Entry 8WID (electron microscopy, 3.50 A resolution); this record covers chains a and e of the 23 polymer chains in the assembly.

== Chain a ==
Molecule: 16S rRNA
Source organism: Mycolicibacterium smegmatis MC2 155
Sequence (1516 nucleotides; row label = number of the first residue in the row):
     7 UUUGGAGAGUUUGAUCCUGGCUCAGGACGAACGCUGGCGGCGUGCUUAAC
    57 ACAUGCAAGUCGAACGGAAAGGCCCUUUCGGGGGUACUCGAGUGGCGAAC
   107 GGGUGAGUAACACGUGGGUGAUCUGCCCUGCACUUUGGGAUAAGCCUGGG
   157 AAACUGGGUCUAAUACCGAAUACACCCUGCUGGUCGCAUGGCCUGGUAGG
   207 GGAAAGCUUUUGCGGUGUGGGAUGGGCCCGCGGCCUAUCAGCUUGUUGGU
   257 GGGGUGAUGGCCUACCAAGGCGACGACGGGUAGCCGGCCUGAGAGGGUGA
   307 CCGGCCACACUGGGACUGAGAUACGGCCCAGACUCCUACGGGAGGCAGCA
   357 GUGGGGAAUAUUGCACAAUGGGCGCAAGCCUGAUGCAGCGACGCCGCGUG
   407 AGGGAUGACGGCCUUCGGGUUGUAAACCUCUUUCAGCACAGACGAAGCGC
   457 AAGUGACGGUAUGUGCAGAAGAAGGACCGGCCAACUACGUGCCAGCAGCC
   507 GCGGUAAUACGUAGGGUCCGAGCGUUGUCCGGAAUUACUGGGCGUAAAGA
   557 GCUCGUAGGUGGUUUGUCGCGUUGUUCGUGAAAACUCACAGCUUAACUGU
   607 GGGCGUGCGGGCGAUACGGGCAGACUAGAGUACUGCAGGGGAGACUGGAA
   657 UUCCUGGUGUAGCGGUGGAAUGCGCAGAUAUCAGGAGGAACACCGGUGGC
   707 GAAGGCGGGUCUCUGGGCAGUAACUGACGCUGAGGAGCGAAAGCGUGGGG
   757 AGCGAACAGGAUUAGAUACCCUGGUAGUCCACGCCGUAAACGGUGGGUAC
   807 UAGGUGUGGGUUUCCUUCCUUGGGAUCCGUGCCGUAGCUAACGCAUUAAG
   857 UACCCCGCCUGGGGAGUACGGCCGCAAGGCUAAAACUCAAAGGAAUUGAC
   907 GGGGGCCCGCACAAGCGGCGGAGCAUGUGGAUUAAUUCGAUGCAACGCGA
   957 AGAACCUUACCUGGGUUUGACAUGCACAGGACGCCGGCAGAGAUGUCGGU
  1007 UCCCUUGUGGCCUGUGUGCAGGUGGUGCAUGGCUGUCGUCAGCUCGUGUC
  1057 GUGAGAUGUUGGGUUAAGUCCCGCAACGAGCGCAACCCUUGUCUCAUGUU
  1107 GCCAGCACGUUAUGGUGGGGACUCGUGAGAGACUGCCGGGGUCAACUCGG
  1157 AGGAAGGUGGGGAUGACGUCAAGUCAUCAUGCCCCUUAUGUCCAGGGCUU
  1207 CACACAUGCUACAAUGGCCGGUACAAAGGGCUGCGAUGCCGUGAGGUGGA
  1257 GCGAAUCCUUUCAAAGCCGGUCUCAGUUCGGAUCGGGGUCUGCAACUCGA
  1307 CCCCGUGAAGUCGGAGUCGCUAGUAAUCGCAGAUCAGCAACGCUGCGGUG
  1357 AAUACGUUCCCGGGCCUUGUACACACCGCCCGUCACGUCAUGAAAGUCGG
  1407 UAACACCCGAAGCCGGUGGCCUAACCCUUGUGGAGGGAGCCGUCGAAGGU
  1457 GGGAUCGGCGAUUGGGACGAAGUCGUAACAAGGUAGCCGUACCGGAAGGU
  1507 GCGGCUGGAUCACCUC
Not modelled in the structure: 7

== Chain e ==
Molecule: 30S ribosomal protein S4
Source organism: Mycolicibacterium smegmatis MC2 155
UniProt: A0QSL7 (RS4_MYCS2); residue numbers follow UniProt; this construct covers 1-201
Amino-acid sequence (201 residues; row label = number of the first residue in the row):
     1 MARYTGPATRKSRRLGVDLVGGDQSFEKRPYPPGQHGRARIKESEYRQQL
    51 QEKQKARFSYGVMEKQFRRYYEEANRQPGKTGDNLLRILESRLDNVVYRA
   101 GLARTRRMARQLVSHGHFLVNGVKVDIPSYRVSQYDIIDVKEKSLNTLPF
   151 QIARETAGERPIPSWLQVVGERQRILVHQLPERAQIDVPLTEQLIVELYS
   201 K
Not modelled in the structure: 1

== How chain a and chain e interact ==
Pairs across the interface (98):
  U9(a) with Asn75(e), phosphate contact
  G10(a) with Asn75(e), hydrogen bond to the phosphate
  A12(a) with Glu197(e), hydrogen bond to the base; Ser200(e), hydrogen bond to the base; Lys201(e), base contact
  C401(a) with Lys65(e), phosphate contact; Arg69(e), salt bridge to the phosphate
  G402(a) with Gln66(e), hydrogen bond to the phosphate; Ile127(e), sugar contact; Ser129(e), phosphate contact
  C403(a) with Gln66(e), phosphate contact; Ser114(e), phosphate contact; Ile127(e), sugar contact; Pro128(e), phosphate contact; Ser129(e), hydrogen bond to the phosphate
  G404(a) with Ala2(e), base contact; Arg110(e), salt bridge to the phosphate; Ser114(e), hydrogen bond to the phosphate
  U405(a) with Ala2(e), base contact; Arg3(e), salt bridge to the phosphate
  G406(a) with Arg3(e), hydrogen bond to the phosphate; Gln111(e), hydrogen bond to the sugar
  A407(a) with Arg3(e), salt bridge to the phosphate; Arg107(e), salt bridge to the phosphate; Met108(e), sugar contact; Gln111(e), hydrogen bond to the sugar
  G408(a) with Arg104(e), hydrogen bond to the phosphate; Thr105(e), phosphate contact; Arg107(e), phosphate contact
  G409(a) with Arg104(e), salt bridge to the phosphate
  G413(a) with Lys28(e), base contact; Arg29(e), base contact
  C418(a) with Gln35(e), sugar contact
  U426(a) with Arg29(e), salt bridge to the phosphate; Tyr31(e), hydrogen bond to the phosphate; Gly34(e), sugar contact
  U427(a) with Arg13(e), salt bridge to the phosphate; Arg29(e), salt bridge to the phosphate; Pro33(e), phosphate contact; Gly34(e), phosphate contact
  G428(a) with Pro7(e), phosphate contact; Arg10(e), salt bridge to the phosphate; Arg29(e), hydrogen bond to the sugar
  U429(a) with Thr9(e), hydrogen bond to the phosphate; Arg13(e), salt bridge to the phosphate; Arg29(e), salt bridge to the phosphate
  A430(a) with Pro7(e), phosphate contact; Ala8(e), hydrogen bond to the phosphate
  C436(a) with Pro149(e), sugar contact
  U437(a) with Gln111(e), base contact; His115(e), hydrogen bond to the sugar; His117(e), hydrogen bond to the phosphate
  U438(a) with His115(e), sugar contact; His117(e), phosphate contact
  U439(a) with Ser114(e), hydrogen bond to the sugar; His115(e), hydrogen bond to the base; Asp126(e), hydrogen bond to the sugar
  U470(a) with Lys124(e), salt bridge to the phosphate
  G471(a) with Lys143(e), salt bridge to the phosphate
  A475(a) with His115(e), base contact
  A479(a) with Ala2(e), base contact
  G486(a) with Lys42(e), salt bridge to the phosphate
  C488(a) with Tyr46(e), sugar contact
  A489(a) with Lys42(e), salt bridge to the phosphate; Tyr46(e), phosphate contact; Leu50(e), sugar contact
  A490(a) with Lys42(e), salt bridge to the phosphate; Arg47(e), salt bridge to the phosphate
  C491(a) with His36(e), hydrogen bond to the phosphate
  U492(a) with His36(e), hydrogen bond to the sugar
  G520(a) with Gln35(e), sugar contact
  G521(a) with Gly34(e), sugar contact; Gln35(e), hydrogen bond to the sugar
  G522(a) with Arg10(e), salt bridge to the phosphate; Arg14(e), hydrogen bond to the phosphate; Gly34(e), sugar contact
  U523(a) with Arg10(e), salt bridge to the phosphate; Arg14(e), salt bridge to the phosphate
  C524(a) with Gln54(e), hydrogen bond to the phosphate
  C525(a) with Lys53(e), salt bridge to the phosphate; Gln54(e), hydrogen bond to the phosphate; Arg57(e), salt bridge to the phosphate; Glu64(e), phosphate contact
  G526(a) with Met63(e), base contact; Glu64(e), hydrogen bond to the phosphate; Lys65(e), hydrogen bond to the phosphate
  A527(a) with Ala2(e), hydrogen bond to the phosphate; Met63(e), phosphate contact
  C593(a) with Arg76(e), salt bridge to the phosphate
  U599(a) with Lys124(e), sugar contact; Val125(e), sugar contact; Asp126(e), hydrogen bond to the base; Ile127(e), base contact
  U600(a) with Ile127(e), base contact; Ser129(e), base contact; Tyr130(e), sugar contact
  A601(a) with Arg69(e), sugar contact
  A602(a) with Arg69(e), sugar contact
Also at the interface, not in a pair above, chain a (54 interface residues in all): G32, C419, G425, G469, G528, C529, U592, A594
Also at the interface, not in a pair above, chain e (61 interface residues in all): Tyr4, Thr5, Lys11, Ser25, Ser44, Gln49, Arg68, Arg92, Thr147, Leu148, Leu198

== Overview ==
Chain a and chain e form an interface of 54 and 61 residues respectively, with 29 hydrogen bonds and 24 salt
bridges. Among the polar pairs are A12(a)-Glu197(e), A12(a)-Ser200(e) and U439(a)-His115(e).
Here chain a is 16S rRNA and chain e is 30S ribosomal protein S4, both from Mycolicibacterium smegmatis MC2
155. Entry 8WID (Cryo- EM structure of Mycobacterium smegmatis 30S ribosomal subunit (body 2) of 70S ribosome,
E- tRNA ...) was determined by electron microscopy together with 8WHX, 8WHY, 8WI7, 8WI8, 8WI9, 8WIB, 8WIC and
8WIF from the same study.
